8OKA - chains D and E of the 6 polymer chains in the assembly; structure by electron microscopy, 3.89 A resolution.

Chain D (and E):
Protein: Lon protease homolog, mitochondrial
Source organism: Homo sapiens
Notes: EC 3.4.21.53; chain E of this document is another copy of the same molecule, construct and numbering; everything in this record applies to it too
Reference sequence: P36776 (LONM_HUMAN); numbering as in UniProt (aligned over 115-959)
Sequence (869 residues; row label = number of the first residue in the row):
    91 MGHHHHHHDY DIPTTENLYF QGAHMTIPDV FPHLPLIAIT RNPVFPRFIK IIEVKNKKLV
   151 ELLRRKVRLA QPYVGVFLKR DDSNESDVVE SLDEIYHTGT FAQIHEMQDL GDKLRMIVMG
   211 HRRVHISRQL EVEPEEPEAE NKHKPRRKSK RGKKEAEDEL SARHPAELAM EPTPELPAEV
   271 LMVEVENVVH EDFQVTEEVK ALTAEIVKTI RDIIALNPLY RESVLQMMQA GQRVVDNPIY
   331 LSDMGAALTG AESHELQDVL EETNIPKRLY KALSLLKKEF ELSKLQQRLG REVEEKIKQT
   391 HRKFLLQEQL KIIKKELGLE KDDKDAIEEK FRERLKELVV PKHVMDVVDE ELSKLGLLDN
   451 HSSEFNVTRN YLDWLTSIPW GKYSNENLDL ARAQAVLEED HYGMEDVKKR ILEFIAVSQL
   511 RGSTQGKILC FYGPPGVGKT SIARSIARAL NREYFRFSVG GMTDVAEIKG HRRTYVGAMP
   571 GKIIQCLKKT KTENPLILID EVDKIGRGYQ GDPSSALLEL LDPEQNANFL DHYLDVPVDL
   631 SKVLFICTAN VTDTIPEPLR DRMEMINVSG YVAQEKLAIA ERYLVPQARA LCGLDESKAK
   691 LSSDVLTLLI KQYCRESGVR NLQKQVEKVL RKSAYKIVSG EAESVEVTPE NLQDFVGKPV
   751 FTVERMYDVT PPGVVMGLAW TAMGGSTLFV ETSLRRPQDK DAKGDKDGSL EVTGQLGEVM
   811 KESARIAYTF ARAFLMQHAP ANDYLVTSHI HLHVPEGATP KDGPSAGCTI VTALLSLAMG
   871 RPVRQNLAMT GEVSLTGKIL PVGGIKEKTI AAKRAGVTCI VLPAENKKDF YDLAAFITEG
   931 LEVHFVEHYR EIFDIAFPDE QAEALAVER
Not modelled in the structure: 91-122, 222-271, 950-959
Sequence notes: initiating methionine (91); expression tag (92-114); engineered mutation F394 (Tyr in P36776)
Ligand contacts: ADP (adenosine-5'-diphosphate): D490, H491, Y492, M494, P524, P525, G526, V527, G528, K529, T530, S531, Y661, I669, Y673, L674, Q677, V709, R710, Q713
Reported in the primary citation:
  - mutagenesis - Y394F (about 50%): decreased catalytic activity on FITC-casein
  - mutagenesis - Y394F: unchanged catalytic activity on beta-casein
  - mutagenesis - Y394F: unchanged stability
  - catalytic residues: S855, K898 (citing earlier work)
  - post-translational modification sites: S173, S181, Y186 (citing earlier work)

Interface between chain D and chain E:
Residue-residue contacts (11):
  L395(D) - V383(E)
  L395(D) - I387(E)  hydrophobic
  E398(D) - I387(E)
  Q399(D) - L379(E)  hydrogen bond (side chain-backbone)
  Q399(D) - G380(E)
  Q399(D) - V383(E)
  I402(D) - E382(E)
  I402(D) - K386(E)
  I403(D) - L379(E)  hydrophobic
  E406(D) - L379(E)
  E454(D) - H451(E)
Interface residues without a listed pair, chain D (9 interface residues in all): H391, K405
Interface residues without a listed pair, chain E (8 interface residues in all): H391

Overview:
9 residues of chain D face 8 of chain E across their interface, with 1 hydrogen bond. Its one hydrogen-bonded
contact is Q399(D)-L379(E). Ligands of chain D: ADP. The paper reports catalytic residues S855(D) and K898(D);
Y394F of chain D reduces catalytic activity on FITC-casein.
Both chains are Lon protease homolog, mitochondrial (Homo sapiens). Entry 8OKA (Human Mitochondrial Lon Y394F
Mutant ADP Bound) was determined by electron microscopy together with 8OVF, 8OVG, 8OM7 and 8OJL from the same
study.
